PDB entry 3EJE | X-ray diffraction, 2.10 A resolution | chains A and B

# Chain A
Name: Acyl carrier protein
Source organism: Escherichia coli
UniProtKB: P0A6A8 (ACP_ECOLI); residues 20-97 here correspond to UniProt positions 1-78 (UniProt number = residue number - 19)
Amino-acid sequence (97 residues; row label = number of the first residue in the row):
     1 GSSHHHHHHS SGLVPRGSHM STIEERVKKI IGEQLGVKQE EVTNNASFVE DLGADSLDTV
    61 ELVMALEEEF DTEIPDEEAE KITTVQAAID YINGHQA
Disordered / not traced: 1-17, 96-97
Construct notes: expression tag (1-19)
UniProt features mapped onto this chain:
  - modified residue: S56 (O-(pantetheine 4'-phosphoryl)serine)
Covalent attachments: compound ZMO linked to S56

# Chain B
Name: Biotin biosynthesis cytochrome P450-like enzyme
Source organism: Bacillus subtilis
Notes: EC 1.14.-.-
UniProtKB: P53554 (BIOI_BACSU); residues 1-394 here correspond to UniProt positions 2-395 (UniProt number = residue number + 1)
Amino-acid sequence (404 residues; each row starts with the number of its first residue):
     1 TIASSTASSE FLKNPYSFYD TLRAVHPIYK GSFLKYPGWY VTGYEETAAI LKDARFKVRT
    61 PLPESSTKYQ DLSHVQNQMM LFQNQPDHRR LRTLASGAFT PRTTESYQPY IIETVHHLLD
   121 QVQGKKKMEV ISDFAFPLAS FVIANIIGVP EEDREQLKEW AASLIQTIDF TRSRKALTEG
   181 NIMAVQAMAY FKELIQKRKR HPQQDMISML LKGREKDKLT EEEAASTCIL LAIAGHETTV
   241 NLISNSVLCL LQHPEQLLKL RENPDLIGTA VEECLRYESP TQMTARVASE DIDICGVTIR
   301 QGEQVYLLLG AANRDPSIFT NPDVFDITRS PNPHLSFGHG HHVCLGSSLA RLEAQIAINT
   361 LLQRMPSLNL ADFEWRYRPL FGFRALEELP VTFEASWSHP QFEK
Disordered / not traced: 1-8, 213-217, 372-374, 395-404
Construct notes: expression tag (395-404)
UniProt features mapped onto this chain:
  - binding site (substrate): R59, I168 to R172, Y306
  - binding site (heme): H88 to R92, T284 to R286, H342 to C344
Ion coordination: heme Fe near C344 (its only coordinating residue here)
Small-molecule neighbours:
  - heme (HEM): L51, M80, L81, H88, R92, F99, I143, L230, L231, A234, G235, T238, T239, L242, L275, P280, T281, T284, R286, L309, S336, F337, G338, H341, H342, V343, C344, L345, G346, L349, A350, E353
  - ZMO (S-[2-({N-[(2S)-2-hydroxy-3,3-dimethyl-4-(phosphonooxy)butanoyl]-beta-alanyl}amino)ethyl] (9Z)-octadec-9-enethioate): Y36, R59, T60, P61, L62, P63, E64, Q76, M79, L81, F82, L164, I165, T167, I168, F170, R172, L230, I233, A234, T238, T281, M283, T284, A285, Q304, Y306, F383
Reported in the primary citation:
  - heme coordination: C344
  - binding site for ZMO: R59, F82, R172, Y306

# Interface between chain A and chain B
Contacting residue pairs - 24 pairs, chain A then chain B:
  Q34(A) - K68(B)
  D55(A) - P63(B)
  S56(A) - P63(B)
  L57(A) - L62(B)  hydrophobic
  L57(A) - P63(B)  hydrophobic
  L57(A) - Y69(B)  hydrophobic
  D58(A) - K68(B)
  V60(A) - Y36(B)
  E61(A) - K68(B)
  E61(A) - Y69(B)  hydrogen bond
  E61(A) - R174(B)
  E61(A) - L177(B)
  V63(A) - K35(B)
  M64(A) - R172(B)
  M64(A) - S173(B)
  M64(A) - R174(B)
  A65(A) - R174(B)
  E68(A) - R174(B)  salt bridge
  I74(A) - K35(B)  hydrogen bond (backbone-side chain)
  D76(A) - S32(B)  hydrogen bond
  D76(A) - F33(B)  hydrogen bond (side chain-backbone)
  D76(A) - L34(B)
  D76(A) - K35(B)  salt bridge
  E80(A) - S32(B)
Other interface residues (no listed pair), chain A (17 interface residues in all): E67, P75, A79
Other interface residues (no listed pair), chain B (14 interface residues in all): S66

# Summary
Chain A and chain B form an interface of 17 and 14 residues respectively, with 4 hydrogen bonds and 2 salt
bridges. Polar contacts include E68(A)-R174(B), D76(A)-K35(B) and E61(A)-Y69(B). Ligands of chain B: compound
ZMO and heme. From the paper: a binding site for ZMO at R59(B), F82(B) and R172(B) among others; heme
coordination by C344(B).
Here chain A is Acyl carrier protein (Escherichia coli) and chain B is Biotin biosynthesis cytochrome
P450-like enzyme (Bacillus subtilis). Entry 3EJE (Crystal Structure of P450BioI in complex with
octadec-9Z-enoic acid ligated Acyl Carrier Protein) was determined by X-ray diffraction together with 3EJB and
3EJD from the same study.
